9GB5 - chains S and Y of the 48 polymer chains in the assembly; structure by electron microscopy, 3.27 A resolution.

# Chain S (and Y)
Protein: gp50 - Portal adaptor protein
Organism: Clostridioides difficile
Notes: chain Y of this document is another copy of the same molecule, construct and numbering; everything in this record applies to it too
Reference sequence: A0A9X8WSI0 (A0A9X8WSI0_CLODI); residues 1-112 here = UniProt positions 1-112
Amino-acid sequence (112 residues; row label = number of the first residue in the row):
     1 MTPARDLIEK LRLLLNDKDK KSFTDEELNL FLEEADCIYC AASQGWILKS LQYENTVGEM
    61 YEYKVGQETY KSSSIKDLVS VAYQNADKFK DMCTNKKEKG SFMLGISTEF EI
Unresolved in the structure: 1-8, 112

# Chain S / chain Y interface
Residue-residue contacts (46; chain S residue first):
  Arg-12(S) / Leu-30(Y)
  Leu-13(S) / Leu-30(Y)  hydrophobic
  Leu-13(S) / Glu-34(Y)
  Asn-16(S) / Glu-27(Y)
  Asn-16(S) / Leu-48(Y)
  Asp-17(S) / Leu-48(Y)
  Asp-17(S) / Leu-51(Y)
  Asp-19(S) / Leu-51(Y)
  Asp-19(S) / Glu-54(Y)
  Asp-19(S) / Asn-55(Y)  hydrogen bond
  Tyr-39(S) / Glu-34(Y)  hydrogen bond
  Tyr-39(S) / Gln-44(Y)  hydrogen bond
  Trp-46(S) / Leu-51(Y)  hydrophobic
  Trp-46(S) / Glu-54(Y)
  Lys-49(S) / Glu-54(Y)  salt bridge
  Tyr-53(S) / Glu-54(Y)  hydrogen bond
  Gln-67(S) / Lys-64(Y)
  Gln-67(S) / Val-65(Y)
  Gln-67(S) / Gly-66(Y)  hydrogen bond (backbone-backbone)
  Glu-68(S) / Lys-64(Y)
  Thr-69(S) / Tyr-63(Y)
  Thr-69(S) / Lys-64(Y)  hydrogen bond (backbone-backbone)
  Tyr-70(S) / Tyr-63(Y)  hydrophobic
  Lys-71(S) / Met-60(Y)
  Lys-71(S) / Tyr-61(Y)  hydrogen bond (backbone-backbone)
  Lys-71(S) / Glu-62(Y)  salt bridge
  Ser-72(S) / Gly-58(Y)
  Ser-72(S) / Glu-59(Y)  hydrogen bond (side chain-backbone)
  Ser-72(S) / Tyr-61(Y)
  Ser-73(S) / Val-57(Y)  hydrogen bond (side chain-backbone)
  Ser-73(S) / Gly-58(Y)  hydrogen bond (backbone-backbone)
  Ser-73(S) / Tyr-61(Y)
  Ser-73(S) / Ile-75(Y)
  Asp-77(S) / Lys-76(Y)  salt bridge
  Leu-78(S) / Gly-58(Y)
  Leu-78(S) / Ile-75(Y)  hydrophobic
  Ser-80(S) / Lys-76(Y)
  Val-81(S) / Val-79(Y)  hydrophobic
  Gln-84(S) / Val-79(Y)
  Gln-84(S) / Tyr-83(Y)
  Asn-85(S) / Leu-51(Y)
  Asn-85(S) / Tyr-83(Y)  hydrogen bond
  Lys-88(S) / Tyr-83(Y)
  Phe-89(S) / Leu-51(Y)  hydrophobic
  Met-92(S) / Gln-44(Y)
  Asn-95(S) / Lys-90(Y)
Also at the interface, not in a pair above, chain S (27 interface residues in all): Lys-96
Also at the interface, not in a pair above, chain Y (24 interface residues in all): Ile-47

# Summary
The interface between chain S and chain Y involves 27 residues on one side and 24 on the other; the contacts
include 11 hydrogen bonds and 3 salt bridges. Polar contacts include Lys-49(S)/Glu-54(Y), Lys-71(S)/Glu-62(Y)
and Asp-77(S)/Lys-76(Y).
Both chains are gp50 - Portal adaptor protein (Clostridioides difficile). Entry 9GB5 (Contracted phiCD508
neck) was determined by electron microscopy together with 9G8S, 9GB0, 9GB1, 9GB2 and 9GB7 from the same study.
